PDB entry 1ZPC | X-ray diffraction, 2.60 A resolution | chain A

== Chain A ==
Name: Coagulation factor XI
From: Homo sapiens
Notes: EC 3.4.21.27; fragment: Catalytic Domain
UniProtKB: P03951 (FA11_HUMAN); aligned to UniProt positions 388-624 over residues 16-244 (the alignment contains insertions or deletions, so no single offset holds)
Chain sequence (238 residues; numbered 16 to 245 plus 18 insertion-coded residues; 10 numbers in that range are skipped by the numbering (no residue carries them; nothing is unmodelled there); the number before each row is that of its first residue; a row labelled like 37A-37D holds insertion residues (37A, then the next letters in order)):
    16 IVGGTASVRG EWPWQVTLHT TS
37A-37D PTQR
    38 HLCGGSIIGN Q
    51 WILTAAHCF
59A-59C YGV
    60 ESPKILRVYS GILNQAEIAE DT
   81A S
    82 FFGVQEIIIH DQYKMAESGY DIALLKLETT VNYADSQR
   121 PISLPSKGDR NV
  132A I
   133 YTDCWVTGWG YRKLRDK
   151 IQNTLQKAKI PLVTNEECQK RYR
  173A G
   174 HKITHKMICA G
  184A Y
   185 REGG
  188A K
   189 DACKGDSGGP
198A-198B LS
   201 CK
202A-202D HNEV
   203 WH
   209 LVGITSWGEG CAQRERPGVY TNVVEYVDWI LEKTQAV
Not modelled in the structure: 245
Differences from the reference sequence: engineered mutation Ala75 (Ser452 in P03951), Ala78 (Lys455 in P03951), Ala115 (Thr493 in P03951), Ser123 (Cys500 in P03951)
Curated features (UniProtKB/Swiss-Prot):
  - active site (Charge relay system): His57, Asp102, Ser195
  - binding site (heparin): Lys170 to Arg173
  - glycosylation (N-linked (GlcNAc...) asparagine): Asn73 (complex), Asn113 (complex)
Disulfide bonds: Cys40-Cys58, Cys136-Cys201, Cys168-Cys182, Cys191-Cys219
Glycans and other covalent adducts: compound 716 linked to Ser195
Ligand contacts: 716 (2-[2-(3-chloro-phenyl)-2-hydroxy-acetylamino]-N-[4-guanidino-1-(thiazole-2-carbonyl)-butyl]-3-methyl-butyramide): His57, Ala97, Glu98, Tyr172, His174, Asp189, Ala190, Cys191, Lys192, Gly193, Asp194, Thr213, Ser214, Trp215, Gly216, Glu217, Gly218, Cys219, Gly226

== Summary ==
Compound 716 is covalently linked to Ser195. UniProt lists 3 active-site residues and 4 heparin-binding
residues.
Chain A is Coagulation factor XI (Homo sapiens); the structure, Crystal Structure of the Catalytic Domain of
Coagulation Factor XI in Complex with
2-[2-(3-Chloro-phenyl)-2-hydroxy-acetylamino]-N-[4-guanidino-1-(thiazole-2-carbonyl)-butyl]-3-methyl-butyramide,
was determined by X-ray diffraction (same publication as 1ZPB and 2FDA).
